PDB entry 8QS8 | X-ray diffraction, 1.80 A resolution | chains A and P

[Chain A]
Name: 14-3-3 protein sigma
Organism: Homo sapiens
UniProtKB: P31947 (1433S_HUMAN); residues 1-231 here = UniProt positions 1-231
Amino-acid sequence (236 residues; row label = number of the first residue in the row; numbers below 1 keep their minus sign (Gly-4 is residue -4)):
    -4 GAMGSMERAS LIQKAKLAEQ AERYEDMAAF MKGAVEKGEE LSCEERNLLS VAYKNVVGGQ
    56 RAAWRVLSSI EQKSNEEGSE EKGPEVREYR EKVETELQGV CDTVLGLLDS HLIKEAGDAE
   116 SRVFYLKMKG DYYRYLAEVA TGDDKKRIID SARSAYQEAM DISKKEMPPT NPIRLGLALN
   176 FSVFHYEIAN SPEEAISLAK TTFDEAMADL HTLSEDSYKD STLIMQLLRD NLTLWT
Not modelled in the structure: 72-76
Differences from the reference sequence: expression tag (-4 to 0)
UniProt features mapped onto this chain:
  - site (Interaction with phosphoserine on interacting protein): Arg56, Arg129
  - modified residue (Phosphoserine): Ser5, Ser74
Covalent attachments: compound WQN linked to Cys38
Ion coordination: Mg2+ site 1 near Glu2 (its only coordinating residue here); Mg2+ site 2 near Glu89 (its only coordinating residue here)
Residues lining bound ligands: WQN (1-[8-(4-bromophenyl)sulfonyl-5-oxa-2,8-diazaspiro[3.5]nonan-2-yl]-2-chloranyl-ethanone): Arg41, Asn42, Ser45, Glu115, Phe119, Lys122, Pro167, Ile168, Asp215, Leu218, Ile219

[Chain P]
Name: C-RAF peptide
Amino-acid sequence (10 residues; each row starts with the number of its first residue):
   255 QRSTSTPNVH
Modified / non-standard residues: Ser259 (phosphoserine; SEP)
Residues lining bound ligands: WQN (1-[8-(4-bromophenyl)sulfonyl-5-oxa-2,8-diazaspiro[3.5]nonan-2-yl]-2-chloranyl-ethanone): Thr260, Pro261, Val263

[Chain A / chain P interface]
Pairs across the interface (34; chain A residue first):
  Glu14(A) with His264(P)
  Asn42(A) with Val263(P); His264(P), hydrogen bond (side chain-backbone)
  Val46(A) with Asn262(P); Val263(P); His264(P)
  Lys49(A) with Ser259(P); Thr260(P); Asn262(P)
  Arg56(A) with Arg256(P); Ser259(P)
  Arg60(A) with Arg256(P)
  Arg129(A) with Ser259(P)
  Tyr130(A) with Ser259(P)
  Gly171(A) with Thr260(P), hydrogen bond (backbone-side chain)
  Leu174(A) with Thr258(P); Ser259(P); Thr260(P)
  Asn175(A) with Ser259(P); Thr260(P), hydrogen bond
  Val178(A) with Thr258(P)
  Tyr181(A) with Ser257(P)
  Glu182(A) with Arg256(P); Ser257(P), hydrogen bond
  Asp215(A) with Val263(P); His264(P), salt bridge
  Ile219(A) with Thr260(P); Pro261(P)
  Leu222(A) with Pro261(P)
  Asn226(A) with Ser257(P); Thr258(P), hydrogen bond (side chain-backbone)
  Leu229(A) with Gln255(P); Arg256(P)
  Trp230(A) with Ser257(P), hydrogen bond
Other interface residues (no listed pair), chain A (24 interface residues in all): Ser45, Asn50, Lys122, Leu218

[Summary]
24 residues of chain A face 10 of chain P across their interface, with 6 hydrogen bonds and 1 salt bridge.
Polar contacts include Asp215(A)-His264(P), Asn42(A)-His264(P) and Gly171(A)-Thr260(P). Bound to chain P:
compound WQN. Compound WQN is covalently linked to Cys38(A).
Chain A is 14-3-3 protein sigma (Homo sapiens) and chain P is C-RAF peptide; the structure, Ternary structure
of 14-3-3s, C-RAF phosphopeptide (pS259) and compound 78 (1084378), was determined by X-ray diffraction.
